Entry 1RUC (X-ray diffraction, 3.10 A resolution); this record covers chains 2 and 3 of the 4 polymer chains in the assembly.

[Chain 2]
Name: Rhinovirus 14
Organism: Human rhinovirus 14
Notes: engineered mutation(s): N(1)105S
Reference sequence: P03303 (POLG_HRV14); residues 1-262 here correspond to UniProt positions 69-330 (UniProt number = residue number + 68)
Chain sequence (262 residues; numbered 1 to 262; the number before each row is that of its first residue):
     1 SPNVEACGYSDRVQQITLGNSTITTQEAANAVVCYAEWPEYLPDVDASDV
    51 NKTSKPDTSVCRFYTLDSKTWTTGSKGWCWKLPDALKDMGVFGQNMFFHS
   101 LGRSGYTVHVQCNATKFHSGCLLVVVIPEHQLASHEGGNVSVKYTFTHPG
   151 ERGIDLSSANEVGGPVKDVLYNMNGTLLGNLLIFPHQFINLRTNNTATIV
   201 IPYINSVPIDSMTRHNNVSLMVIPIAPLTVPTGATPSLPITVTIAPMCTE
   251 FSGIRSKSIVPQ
Unresolved in the structure: 1-7
Sequence notes: conflict L170 (Ile239 in P03303)

[Chain 3]
Name: Rhinovirus 14
Organism: Human rhinovirus 14
Notes: engineered mutation(s): N(1)105S
Reference sequence: P03303 (POLG_HRV14); residues 1-236 here correspond to UniProt positions 331-566 (UniProt number = residue number + 330)
Chain sequence (236 residues; each row starts with the number of its first residue):
     1 GLPTTTLPGSGQFLTTDDRQSPSALPNYEPTPRIHIPGKVHNLLEIIQVD
    51 TLIPMNNTHTKDEVNSYLIPLNANRQNEQVFGTNLFIGDGVFKTTLLGEI
   101 VQYYTHWSGSLRFSLMYTGPALSSAKLILAYTPPGARGPQDRREAMLGTH
   151 VVWDIGLQSTIVMTIPWTSGVQFRYTDPDTYTSAGFLSCWYQTSLILPPE
   201 TTGQVYLLSFISACPDFKLRLMKDTQTISQTVALTE

[Chain 2 / chain 3 interface]
Contacting residue pairs - 61 pairs, chain 2 then chain 3:
  R12(2) with L157(3)
  Y35(2) with P37(3), hydrophobic; G38(3)
  E37(2) with H35(3), salt bridge; P37(3)
  D46(2) with I34(3); H35(3), hydrogen bond (side chain-backbone)
  K116(2) with P120(3); A121(3), hydrogen bond (backbone-backbone); L122(3), hydrogen bond (backbone-backbone)
  F117(2) with P120(3); L122(3), hydrophobic; P199(3); T201(3)
  H118(2) with P120(3)
  S119(2) with T118(3)
  G120(2) with T118(3)
  N139(2) with E236(3), hydrogen bond (side chain-backbone)
  L170(2) with D62(3); E63(3); V64(3); Y67(3), hydrophobic
  Y171(2) with D62(3), hydrogen bond
  L177(2) with T94(3)
  L178(2) with V64(3), hydrophobic
  G179(2) with T51(3); L52(3), hydrogen bond (backbone-backbone); Y67(3), hydrogen bond (backbone-side chain)
  N180(2) with T51(3); T94(3), hydrogen bond (side chain-backbone); T95(3); L96(3), hydrogen bond (side chain-backbone)
  L182(2) with V49(3); D50(3); T51(3); L52(3), hydrophobic; F210(3), hydrophobic
  I183(2) with V49(3), hydrophobic; L96(3), hydrophobic
  N190(2) with M116(3); Y117(3); T118(3)
  R192(2) with Y117(3); G119(3), hydrogen bond (side chain-backbone); P120(3); A121(3); G156(3), hydrogen bond (side chain-backbone)
  T193(2) with S159(3)
  I204(2) with P37(3), hydrophobic
  N205(2) with I36(3)
  S206(2) with I34(3)
  V207(2) with I34(3)
  P208(2) with I34(3)
  I225(2) with V64(3); L68(3)
  A226(2) with L68(3), hydrophobic; T118(3)
  P227(2) with L68(3); Y206(3), hydrophobic
  P231(2) with E200(3)
  T232(2) with E200(3), hydrogen bond (backbone-backbone)
Interface residues without a listed pair, chain 2 (37 interface residues in all): C121, V169, F188, P202, Y203, T229
Interface residues without a listed pair, chain 3 (39 interface residues in all): R33, I46, I155, P198, T202, L208

[Overview]
Chain 2 and chain 3 form an interface of 37 and 39 residues respectively; the contacts include 12 hydrogen
bonds and 1 salt bridge. Polar pairs include E37(2)-H35(3), D46(2)-H35(3) and N139(2)-E236(3).
Here chain 2 is Rhinovirus 14 and chain 3 is Rhinovirus 14, both from Human rhinovirus 14. Entry 1RUC
(Rhinovirus 14 mutant N1105S complexed with antiviral compound win 52035) was determined by X-ray diffraction,
deposited together with 1RUD, 1RUE, 1RUF, 1RUG, 1RUH, 1RUI and 1RUJ.
